PDB entry 1VP9 | X-ray diffraction, 1.95 A resolution | chain A

Chain A:
Name: VP39
From: Vaccinia virus
Notes: EC 2.7.7.19; engineered mutation(s): 26 C-TERMINAL RESIDUES DELETED
Reference sequence: P07617 (PAP2_VACCV); residue numbers follow UniProt; this construct covers 1-307
Sequence (322 residues; numbered -14 to 307; the number before each row is that of its first residue; numbers below 1 keep their minus sign (Gly-14 is residue -14)):
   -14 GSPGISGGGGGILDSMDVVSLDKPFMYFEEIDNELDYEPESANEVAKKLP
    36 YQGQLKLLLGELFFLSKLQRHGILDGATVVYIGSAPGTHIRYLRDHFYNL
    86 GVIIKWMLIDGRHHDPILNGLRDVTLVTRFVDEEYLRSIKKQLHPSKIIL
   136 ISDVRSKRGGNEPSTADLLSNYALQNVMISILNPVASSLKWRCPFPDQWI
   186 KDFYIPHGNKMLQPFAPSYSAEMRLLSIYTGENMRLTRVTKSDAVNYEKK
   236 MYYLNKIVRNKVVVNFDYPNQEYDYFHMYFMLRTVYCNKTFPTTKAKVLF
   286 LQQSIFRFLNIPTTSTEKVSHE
Not modelled in the structure: -14 to 0, 142-147, 298-307
Small-molecule neighbours: S-adenosylhomocysteine (SAH): Gln39, Leu42, Tyr66, Ile67, Gly68, Ser69, Ala70, Pro71, Gly72, His74, Ile75, Ile94, Asp95, Gly96, Arg97, Arg114, Phe115, Val116, Asp138, Val139, Arg140, Leu159
UniProt features mapped onto this chain:
  - active site: Lys175 (For methyltransferase activity)
  - binding site (mRNA): Tyr22, Arg177 to Phe180, Asp182, Ser205 to Glu207, Glu233
  - binding site (S-adenosyl-L-methionine): Gln39, Tyr66, Gly68, Gly72, Asp95, Arg97, Val116, Asp138
  - mutagenesis: His56 (H56R: Complete loss of poly(A) polymerase stimulatory activity; when associated with S-58), Ile58 (I58S: Complete loss of poly(A) polymerase stimulatory activity; when associated with R-56), Gly96 (G96D: Complete loss of elongation factor activity), Lys175 (K175R: Complete loss of methyltransferase activity)

Summary:
Bound to chain A: S-adenosylhomocysteine. Curated annotation (UniProt) lists active-site residue Lys175, 10
mRNA-binding residues, 8 S-adenosyl-L-methionine-binding residues and 4 mutagenesis sites.
Chain A is VP39 (Vaccinia virus); the structure, DC26 mutant of vaccinia virus protein VP39 in complex with
S-adenosylhomocysteine, was determined by X-ray diffraction (same publication as 1P39, 1V39, 1VP3 and 2VP3).
